4RZF - chains B and A; structure by X-ray diffraction, 1.99 A resolution.

Chain B (and A):
Protein: Nuclear receptor subfamily 4 group A member 1
Source organism: Homo sapiens
Notes: fragment: Nur77-LBD; chain A of this document is another copy of the same molecule, construct and numbering; everything in this record applies to it too
UniProt: P22736 (NR4A1_HUMAN); residues 20-267 here correspond to UniProt positions 351-598 (UniProt number = residue number + 331)
Sequence (256 residues; each row starts with the number of its first residue):
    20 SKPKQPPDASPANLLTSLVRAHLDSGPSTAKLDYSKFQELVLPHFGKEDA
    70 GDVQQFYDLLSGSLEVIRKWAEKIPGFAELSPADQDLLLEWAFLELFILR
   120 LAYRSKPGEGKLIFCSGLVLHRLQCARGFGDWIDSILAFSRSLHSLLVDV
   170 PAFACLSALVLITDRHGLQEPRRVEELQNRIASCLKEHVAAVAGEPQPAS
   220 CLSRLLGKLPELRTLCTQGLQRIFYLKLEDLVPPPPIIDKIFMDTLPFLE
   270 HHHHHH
Not modelled in the structure: 20-29, 212-217, 268-275 (chain A: 20-30, 214-217, 268-275)
Construct notes: engineered mutation Trp-110 (Ser441 in P22736); expression tag (268-275)
UniProt features mapped onto this chain:
  - region: Pro-190 to Gly-213 (Binds lipopolysaccharide), Pro-253 to Thr-264 (AF-2)
  - modified residue: Ser-20 (Phosphoserine)
What the authors report for this chain:
  - mutagenesis - H185W, P266W: decreased binding to p38a
  - mutagenesis - T264E: unchanged binding to p38a
  - mutagenesis - C235R: unchanged binding to p38c

How chain B and chain A interact:
Contacting residue pairs (18; chain B residue first):
  Thr-236(B) with Leu-247(A)
  Leu-239(B) with Phe-243(A)
  Gln-240(B) with Phe-243(A); Tyr-244(A)
  Phe-243(B) with Leu-239(A); Gln-240(A); Phe-243(A), hydrophobic; Phe-261(A), hydrophobic; Phe-267(A), hydrophobic
  Tyr-244(B) with Gln-240(A)
  Lys-246(B) with Phe-267(A)
  Leu-247(B) with Thr-236(A); Pro-266(A)
  Met-262(B) with Phe-267(A), hydrophobic
  Leu-265(B) with Leu-247(A), hydrophobic
  Phe-267(B) with Phe-243(A), hydrophobic; Lys-246(A); Leu-247(A)
Other interface residues (no listed pair), chain B (12 interface residues in all): Phe-261, Pro-266
Other interface residues (no listed pair), chain A (12 interface residues in all): Met-262, Leu-265

Summary:
Chain B and chain A each contribute 12 residues to their interface. The paper reports that H185W and P266W of
chain B reduce binding to p38a; T264E of chain B leaves binding to p38a unchanged.
Chain B and chain A are both Nuclear receptor subfamily 4 group A member 1 (Homo sapiens); the structure,
Crystal Structure Analysis of the NUR77 Ligand Binding Domain, S441W mutant, was determined by X-ray
diffraction, deposited together with 4RZE and 4RZG.
